PDB entry 3WGN | X-ray diffraction, 2.61 A resolution | chain A

# Chain A
Molecule: Cell division protein FtsZ
Organism: Staphylococcus aureus
UniProtKB: P0A029 (FTSZ_STAAM); residues 1-390 here = UniProt positions 1-390
Amino-acid sequence (392 residues; row label = number of the first residue in the row; numbers below 1 keep their minus sign (Gly-1 is residue -1)):
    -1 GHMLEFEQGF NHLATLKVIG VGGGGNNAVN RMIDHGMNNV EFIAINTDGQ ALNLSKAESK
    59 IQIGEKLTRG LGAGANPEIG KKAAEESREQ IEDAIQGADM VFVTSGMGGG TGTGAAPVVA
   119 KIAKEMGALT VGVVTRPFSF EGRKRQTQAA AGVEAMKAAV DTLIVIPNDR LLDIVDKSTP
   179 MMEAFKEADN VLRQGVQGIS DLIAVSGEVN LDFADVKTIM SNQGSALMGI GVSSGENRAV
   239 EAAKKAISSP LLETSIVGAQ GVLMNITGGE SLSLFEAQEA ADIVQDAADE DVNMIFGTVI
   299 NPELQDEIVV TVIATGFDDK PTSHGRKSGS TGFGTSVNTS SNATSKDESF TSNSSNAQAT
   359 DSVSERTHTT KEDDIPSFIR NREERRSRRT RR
Unresolved in the structure: -1 to 11, 316-390
Sequence notes: expression tag (-1 to 0)
Residues lining bound ligands: GTP-gamma-S (GSP; 5'-guanosine-diphosphate-monothiophosphate): Gly20, Gly21, Gly22, Asn25, Arg29, Thr45, Gly70, Ala71, Gly72, Ala73, Gly104, Met105, Gly106, Gly107, Gly108, Thr109, Gly110, Thr133, Pro135, Phe136, Glu139, Arg143, Asn166, Phe183
UniProt features mapped onto this chain:
  - region: Asp371 to Arg380 (Interaction with FtsA)
  - binding site (GTP): Gly21 to Asn25, Arg29, Ala71 to Ala73, Gly108 to Gly110, Glu139, Arg143, Asn166, Asp187
  - mutagenesis: Asn208 (N208A: Lack of GTPase activity. Does not polymerize in the presence of calcium ions)

# Summary
Ligands of chain A: GTP-gamma-S. Curated annotation (UniProt) lists 16 GTP-binding residues and one
mutagenesis site.
Chain A is Cell division protein FtsZ (Staphylococcus aureus); the structure, STAPHYLOCOCCUS AUREUS FTSZ bound
with GTP-gamma-S, was determined by X-ray diffraction together with 3WGJ, 3WGK, 3WGL and 3WGM from the same
study.
